Entry 7PFU (electron microscopy, 5.00 A resolution (low resolution: residue-level contacts below are approximate; hydrogen-bond / salt-bridge calls are withheld)); this record covers chains K and I of the 20 polymer chains in the assembly.

# Chain K
Name: Histone H3.2
From: Homo sapiens
UniProt: Q71DI3 (H32_HUMAN); residues 0-135 here correspond to UniProt positions 1-136 (UniProt number = residue number + 1)
Amino-acid sequence (136 residues; each row starts with the number of its first residue; numbering starts at 0):
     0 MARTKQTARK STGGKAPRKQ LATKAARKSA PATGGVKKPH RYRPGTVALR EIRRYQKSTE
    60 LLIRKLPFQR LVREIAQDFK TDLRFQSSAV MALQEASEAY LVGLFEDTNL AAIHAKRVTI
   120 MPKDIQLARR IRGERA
Disordered / not traced: 0-36, 134-135
Sequence notes: engineered mutation Ala110 (Cys111 in Q71DI3)
UniProt features mapped onto this chain:
  - modified residue: Arg2 (Asymmetric dimethylarginine), Thr3 (Phosphothreonine), Lys4 (Allysine), Gln5 (5-glutamyl dopamine), Thr6 (Phosphothreonine), Arg8 (Citrulline), Lys9 (N6,N6,N6-trimethyllysine), Ser10 (ADP-ribosylserine), Thr11 (Phosphothreonine), Lys14 (N6-(2-hydroxyisobutyryl)lysine), Arg17 (Asymmetric dimethylarginine), Lys18 (N6-(2-hydroxyisobutyryl)lysine), Lys23 (N6-(2-hydroxyisobutyryl)lysine), Arg26 (Citrulline), Lys27 (N6,N6,N6-trimethyllysine), Ser28 (ADP-ribosylserine), Lys36 (N6,N6,N6-trimethyllysine), Lys37 (N6-methyllysine), Tyr41 (Phosphotyrosine), Lys56 (N6,N6,N6-trimethyllysine) and 8 more in UniProt
  - lipidation: Lys18 (N6-decanoyllysine)

# Chain I
Molecule: 828-nt DNA strand
From: synthetic construct
Sequence (828 nucleotides; row label = number of the first residue in the row):
     1 ATCCTGGCCG CCACTGGCCG CCACTGGCCA CTGGAGAATC CCGGTGCCGA GGCCGCTCAA
    61 TTGGTCGTAG ACAGCTCTAG CACCGCTTAA ACGCACGTAC GCGCTGTCCC CCGCGTTTTA
   121 ACCGCCAAGG GGATTACTCC CTAGTCTCCA GGCACGTGTC ACATATATAC ATCCTGTGCA
   181 TGTAAGTGCA TGTAAGTGCA TGTAAGTACT CTGGCCGCCA CTGGCCGCCA CTGGCCACTG
   241 GAGAATCCCG GTGCCGAGGC CGCTCAATTG GTCGTAGACA GCTCTAGCAC CGCTTAAACG
   301 CACGTACGCG CTGTCCCCCG CGTTTTAACC GCCAAGGGGA TTACTCCCTA GTCTCCAGGC
   361 ACGTGTCACA TATATACATC CTGTGCATGT AAGTGCATGT AAGTGCATGT AAGTACTCTG
   421 GCCGCCACTG GCCGCCACTG GCCACTGGAG AATCCCGGTG CCGAGGCCGC TCAATTGGTC
   481 GTAGACAGCT CTAGCACCGC TTAAACGCAC GTACGCGCTG TCCCCCGCGT TTTAACCGCC
   541 AAGGGGATTA CTCCCTAGTC TCCAGGCACG TGTCACATAT ATACATCCTG TGCATGTAAG
   601 TGCATGTAAG TGCATGTAAG TACTCTGGCC GCCACTGGCC GCCACTGGCC ACTGGAGAAT
   661 CCCGGTGCCG AGGCCGCTCA ATTGGTCGTA GACAGCTCTA GCACCGCTTA AACGCACGTA
   721 CGCGCTGTCC CCCGCGTTTT AACCGCCAAG GGGATTACTC CCTAGTCTCC AGGCACGTGT
   781 CACATATATA CATCCTGTGC ATGTAAGTGC ATGTAAGTGC ATGTAGAT
Disordered / not traced: 1-15, 193-429, 607-828

# Interface between chain K and chain I
Residue-residue contacts (31):
  His39(K) with DA451(I); DC528(I); DG529(I)
  Arg40(K) with DG527(I); DC528(I)
  Tyr41(K) with DA451(I); DA452(I); DG527(I); DC528(I)
  Arg42(K) with DG527(I)
  Pro43(K) with DG527(I)
  Gly44(K) with DG527(I)
  Val46(K) with DG527(I); DC528(I)
  Ala47(K) with DG527(I)
  Arg49(K) with DA452(I); DT453(I)
  Glu50(K) with DG527(I)
  Arg53(K) with DT453(I)
  Lys56(K) with DC454(I)
  Arg63(K) with DA535(I); DC536(I)
  Lys64(K) with DC536(I)
  Leu65(K) with DA535(I); DC536(I)
  Pro66(K) with DA535(I)
  Arg69(K) with DA535(I)
  Arg83(K) with DG544(I); DG545(I)
  Lys115(K) with DC516(I); DG517(I)
Also at the interface, not in a pair above, chain K (22 interface residues in all): Pro38, Thr45, Asp81
Also at the interface, not in a pair above, chain I (14 interface residues in all): DC526

# Summary
The interface between chain K and chain I involves 22 residues on one side and 14 on the other.
Chain K is Histone H3.2 (Homo sapiens) and chain I is an 828-nt DNA strand (synthetic construct); the
structure, Nucleosome stack of the 4x207 nucleosome array containing H1, was determined by electron
microscopy, deposited together with 7PET, 7PEU, 7PEV, 7PEW, 7PEX, 7PEY and 16 further entries.
